PDB entry 8SEH | electron microscopy, 2.90 A resolution | chains B and D of the 10 polymer chains in the assembly

== Chain B (and D) ==
Protein: Microtubule-associated protein tau
Organism: Homo sapiens
Notes: chain D of this document is another copy of the same molecule, construct and numbering; everything in this record applies to it too
UniProtKB: P10636 (TAU_HUMAN), isoform P10636-5; residues 306-378 here correspond to UniProt positions 275-347 (UniProt number = residue number - 31)
Chain sequence (73 residues; numbered 306 to 378; the number before each row is that of its first residue):
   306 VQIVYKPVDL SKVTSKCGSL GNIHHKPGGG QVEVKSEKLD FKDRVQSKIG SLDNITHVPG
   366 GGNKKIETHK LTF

== How chain B and chain D interact ==
Pairs across the interface (168):
  Val-306(B) with Val-306(D); Phe-378(D), hydrophobic
  Gln-307(B) with Val-306(D), hydrogen bond (backbone-backbone); Gln-307(D), hydrogen bond; Ile-308(D), hydrogen bond (backbone-backbone)
  Ile-308(B) with Ile-308(D)
  Val-309(B) with Ile-308(D), hydrogen bond (backbone-backbone); Val-309(D); Tyr-310(D), hydrogen bond (backbone-backbone)
  Tyr-310(B) with Tyr-310(D), hydrophobic; His-374(D)
  Lys-311(B) with Tyr-310(D), hydrogen bond (backbone-backbone); Lys-311(D)
  Pro-312(B) with Pro-312(D), hydrophobic
  Val-313(B) with Pro-312(D); Val-313(D); Asp-314(D), hydrogen bond (backbone-backbone)
  Asp-314(B) with Asp-314(D); Lys-370(D), salt bridge
  Leu-315(B) with Asp-314(D), hydrogen bond (backbone-backbone); Leu-315(D); Ser-316(D), hydrogen bond (backbone-backbone)
  Ser-316(B) with Ser-316(D); Lys-370(D)
  Lys-317(B) with Ser-316(D), hydrogen bond (backbone-backbone); Lys-317(D); Val-318(D), hydrogen bond (backbone-backbone)
  Val-318(B) with Val-318(D); Asn-368(D)
  Thr-319(B) with Val-318(D), hydrogen bond (backbone-backbone); Thr-319(D); Ser-320(D), hydrogen bond (backbone-backbone); Asn-368(D)
  Ser-320(B) with Ser-320(D); Gly-365(D), hydrogen bond (side chain-backbone); Gly-366(D); Asn-368(D)
  Lys-321(B) with Ser-320(D), hydrogen bond (backbone-backbone); Lys-321(D); Cys-322(D), hydrogen bond (backbone-backbone)
  Cys-322(B) with Cys-322(D); Gly-323(D)
  Gly-323(B) with Cys-322(D), hydrogen bond (backbone-backbone); Gly-323(D), hydrogen bond (backbone-backbone)
  Ser-324(B) with Gly-323(D), hydrogen bond (backbone-backbone); Ser-324(D); Leu-325(D), hydrogen bond (backbone-backbone)
  Leu-325(B) with Leu-325(D), hydrogen bond (backbone-backbone); Gly-326(D), hydrogen bond (backbone-backbone); Gly-365(D)
  Gly-326(B) with Gly-326(D)
  Asn-327(B) with Gly-326(D); Asn-327(D), hydrogen bond; Ile-328(D), hydrogen bond (backbone-backbone)
  Ile-328(B) with Ile-328(D); Val-363(D), hydrophobic
  His-329(B) with Ile-328(D), hydrogen bond (backbone-backbone); His-329(D); His-330(D), hydrogen bond (backbone-backbone)
  His-330(B) with His-330(D); Asn-359(D); Thr-361(D), hydrogen bond
  Lys-331(B) with His-330(D), hydrogen bond (backbone-backbone); Lys-331(D)
  Pro-332(B) with Pro-332(D); Asn-359(D)
  Gly-333(B) with Pro-332(D), hydrogen bond (backbone-backbone); Gly-334(D)
  Gly-334(B) with Gly-334(D)
  Gly-335(B) with Gly-334(D); Gly-335(D); Leu-357(D)
  Gln-336(B) with Gly-335(D), hydrogen bond (backbone-backbone); Gln-336(D), hydrogen bond; Val-337(D), hydrogen bond (backbone-backbone); Leu-357(D)
  Val-337(B) with Val-337(D); Gly-355(D); Leu-357(D), hydrophobic
  Glu-338(B) with Val-337(D), hydrogen bond (backbone-backbone); Glu-338(D); Val-339(D), hydrogen bond (backbone-backbone)
  Val-339(B) with Val-339(D); Ile-354(D); Gly-355(D)
  Lys-340(B) with Val-339(D), hydrogen bond (backbone-backbone); Lys-340(D); Ser-341(D), hydrogen bond (backbone-backbone)
  Ser-341(B) with Ser-341(D); Glu-342(D)
  Glu-342(B) with Glu-342(D), hydrogen bond (backbone-backbone); Lys-343(D), salt bridge
  Lys-343(B) with Glu-342(D), hydrogen bond (backbone-backbone); Lys-343(D); Leu-344(D), hydrogen bond (backbone-backbone)
  Leu-344(B) with Leu-344(D)
  Asp-345(B) with Leu-344(D), hydrogen bond (backbone-backbone); Asp-345(D); Phe-346(D), hydrogen bond (backbone-backbone)
  Phe-346(B) with Phe-346(D)
  Lys-347(B) with Phe-346(D), hydrogen bond (backbone-backbone); Lys-347(D); Asp-348(D), hydrogen bond (backbone-backbone)
  Asp-348(B) with Asp-348(D), hydrogen bond (backbone-backbone); Arg-349(D), hydrogen bond (backbone-backbone)
  Arg-349(B) with Arg-349(D), hydrogen bond (backbone-backbone); Val-350(D), hydrogen bond (backbone-backbone)
  Val-350(B) with Phe-346(D), hydrophobic; Val-350(D)
  Gln-351(B) with Val-350(D), hydrogen bond (backbone-backbone); Gln-351(D), hydrogen bond; Ser-352(D), hydrogen bond (backbone-backbone)
  Ser-352(B) with Ser-352(D)
  Lys-353(B) with Ser-352(D), hydrogen bond (backbone-backbone); Lys-353(D); Ile-354(D), hydrogen bond (backbone-backbone); Asp-358(D), salt bridge
  Ile-354(B) with Leu-344(D), hydrophobic; Ile-354(D)
  Gly-355(B) with Ile-354(D), hydrogen bond (backbone-backbone); Gly-355(D), hydrogen bond (backbone-backbone)
  Ser-356(B) with Gly-355(D), hydrogen bond (backbone-backbone); Ser-356(D); Leu-357(D), hydrogen bond (backbone-backbone); Asp-358(D), hydrogen bond
  Leu-357(B) with Leu-357(D); Asp-358(D)
  Asp-358(B) with Leu-357(D); Asp-358(D), hydrogen bond (backbone-side chain); Asn-359(D), hydrogen bond (backbone-backbone)
  Asn-359(B) with Asn-359(D), hydrogen bond
  Ile-360(B) with Asn-359(D), hydrogen bond (backbone-backbone); Ile-360(D); Thr-361(D), hydrogen bond (backbone-backbone)
  Thr-361(B) with Thr-361(D)
  His-362(B) with Thr-361(D), hydrogen bond (backbone-backbone); His-362(D), hydrogen bond; Val-363(D), hydrogen bond (backbone-backbone)
  Val-363(B) with Val-363(D)
  Pro-364(B) with Pro-364(D); Gly-365(D), hydrogen bond (backbone-backbone)
  Gly-366(B) with Gly-365(D); Gly-366(D)
  Gly-367(B) with Gly-366(D), hydrogen bond (backbone-backbone); Gly-367(D)
  Asn-368(B) with Gly-366(D); Gly-367(D); Asn-368(D), hydrogen bond
  Lys-369(B) with Asn-368(D), hydrogen bond (backbone-backbone); Lys-369(D); Lys-370(D), hydrogen bond (backbone-backbone)
  Lys-370(B) with Lys-370(D)
  Ile-371(B) with Lys-370(D), hydrogen bond (backbone-backbone); Ile-371(D); Glu-372(D), hydrogen bond (backbone-backbone)
  Glu-372(B) with Glu-372(D)
  Thr-373(B) with Glu-372(D), hydrogen bond (backbone-backbone); Thr-373(D); His-374(D), hydrogen bond (backbone-backbone)
  His-374(B) with His-374(D)
  Lys-375(B) with His-374(D), hydrogen bond (backbone-backbone); Lys-375(D); Leu-376(D), hydrogen bond (backbone-backbone)
  Leu-376(B) with Leu-376(D)
  Thr-377(B) with Leu-376(D), hydrogen bond (backbone-backbone); Thr-377(D); Phe-378(D), hydrogen bond (backbone-backbone)
  Phe-378(B) with Phe-378(D), hydrophobic
Interface residues without a listed pair, chain B (73 interface residues in all): Gly-365
Interface residues without a listed pair, chain D (73 interface residues in all): Gly-333

== Overview ==
Chain B and chain D each contribute 73 residues to their interface; the contacts include 78 hydrogen bonds and
3 salt bridges. Polar pairs include Asp-314(B)/Lys-370(D), Glu-342(B)/Lys-343(D) and Lys-353(B)/Asp-358(D).
Both chains are Microtubule-associated protein tau (Homo sapiens). Entry 8SEH (PHF Tau from Down Syndrome) was
determined by electron microscopy together with 8SEI, 8SEJ, 8SEK and 8SEL from the same study.
